Entry 6J0E (X-ray diffraction, 1.60 A resolution); this record covers chains A and B.

# Chain A (and B)
Molecule: Arsenic responsive repressor ArsR
Organism: Corynebacterium glutamicum ATCC 13032
Notes: chain B of this document is another copy of the same molecule, construct and numbering; everything in this record applies to it too
Amino-acid sequence (127 residues; row label = number of the first residue in the row):
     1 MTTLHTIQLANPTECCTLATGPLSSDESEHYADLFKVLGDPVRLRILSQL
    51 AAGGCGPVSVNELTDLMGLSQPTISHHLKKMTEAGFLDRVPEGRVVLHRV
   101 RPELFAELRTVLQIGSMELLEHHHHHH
Unresolved in the structure: 1, 18-19 (chain B: 1-2)
Residues lining bound ligands: arsenic (ARS): Ala51, Gly54, Cys55
From the paper describing this entry:
  - arsenic coordination: Cys15, Cys16, Cys55
  - self-association interface (contacts with another copy of this molecule): Tyr31 to Phe35, Ala106 to Val111
  - conformationally variable residues (order/disorder transition): Leu18 to Thr20

# How chain A and chain B interact
Pairs across the interface (91):
  Ala10(A) - Leu120(B)  hydrophobic
  Cys15(A) - Cys55(B)  hydrogen bond
  Cys16(A) - Ala51(B)  hydrophobic
  Cys16(A) - Cys55(B)  hydrogen bond
  Pro22(A) - Ser48(B)
  Pro22(A) - Gln49(B)
  Pro22(A) - Ala52(B)  hydrophobic
  Leu23(A) - Arg45(B)
  Leu23(A) - Ser48(B)  hydrogen bond (backbone-side chain)
  Ser24(A) - Arg45(B)
  Ser28(A) - Pro41(B)
  Ser28(A) - Leu44(B)
  Ser28(A) - Arg45(B)  hydrogen bond
  Glu29(A) - Pro41(B)
  Tyr31(A) - Leu44(B)  hydrophobic
  Ala32(A) - Gly39(B)
  Ala32(A) - Asp40(B)
  Ala32(A) - Pro41(B)
  Ala32(A) - Leu44(B)
  Phe35(A) - Phe35(B)
  Phe35(A) - Leu38(B)
  Phe35(A) - Gly39(B)
  Lys36(A) - Gly39(B)
  Leu38(A) - Ala32(B)
  Leu38(A) - Phe35(B)
  Leu38(A) - Leu112(B)  hydrophobic
  Gly39(A) - Ala32(B)
  Gly39(A) - Phe35(B)
  Gly39(A) - Lys36(B)
  Asp40(A) - Ala32(B)
  Pro41(A) - Ala32(B)
  Leu44(A) - Ser28(B)
  Leu44(A) - Tyr31(B)  hydrophobic
  Leu44(A) - Ala32(B)
  Ser48(A) - Leu23(B)
  Ser48(A) - Ser24(B)
  Ala51(A) - Cys16(B)
  Ala51(A) - Thr20(B)
  Ala51(A) - Leu23(B)  hydrophobic
  Ala52(A) - Thr20(B)
  Gly54(A) - Pro12(B)
  Gly54(A) - Cys15(B)
  Cys55(A) - Cys15(B)  hydrogen bond
  Cys55(A) - Cys16(B)  hydrogen bond
  Val100(A) - Ile114(B)  hydrophobic
  Pro102(A) - Gln8(B)
  Pro102(A) - Ile114(B)
  Pro102(A) - Ser116(B)
  Phe105(A) - Leu112(B)
  Phe105(A) - Ile114(B)  hydrophobic
  Ala106(A) - Ser116(B)
  Leu108(A) - Leu112(B)  hydrophobic
  Arg109(A) - Thr6(B)
  Arg109(A) - Arg109(B)
  Arg109(A) - Leu112(B)  hydrogen bond (side chain-backbone)
  Arg109(A) - Gln113(B)
  Arg109(A) - Ile114(B)
  Arg109(A) - Ser116(B)  hydrogen bond
  Arg109(A) - Met117(B)
  Arg109(A) - Glu118(B)  salt bridge
  Leu112(A) - Phe105(B)
  Leu112(A) - Leu108(B)  hydrophobic
  Leu112(A) - Arg109(B)  hydrogen bond (backbone-side chain)
  Leu112(A) - Leu112(B)  hydrophobic
  Gln113(A) - Arg109(B)
  Ile114(A) - Val100(B)  hydrophobic
  Ile114(A) - Arg109(B)
  Met117(A) - Arg109(B)
  Leu119(A) - Leu4(B)  hydrophobic
  Leu119(A) - Glu118(B)
  Leu120(A) - Met117(B)  hydrophobic
  Leu120(A) - Leu119(B)
  Leu120(A) - Leu120(B)  hydrogen bond (backbone-backbone)
  Glu121(A) - Leu120(B)
  Glu121(A) - His122(B)  salt bridge
  His122(A) - Leu119(B)
  His122(A) - Leu120(B)  hydrogen bond (backbone-backbone)
  His122(A) - Glu121(B)  salt bridge
  His122(A) - His122(B)  hydrogen bond (backbone-backbone)
  His123(A) - His122(B)
  His123(A) - His124(B)  hydrogen bond
  His124(A) - Glu121(B)  salt bridge
  His124(A) - His122(B)  hydrogen bond (backbone-backbone)
  His124(A) - His123(B)
  His124(A) - His124(B)  hydrogen bond (backbone-backbone)
  His125(A) - His124(B)
  His125(A) - His126(B)  hydrogen bond
  His126(A) - His123(B)  hydrogen bond
  His126(A) - His124(B)  hydrogen bond (backbone-backbone)
  His126(A) - His125(B)
  His126(A) - His126(B)  hydrogen bond (backbone-backbone)
Other interface residues (no listed pair), chain A (46 interface residues in all): Gly21, Ser25, Leu47, Gln49, Gly115, His127
Other interface residues (no listed pair), chain B (48 interface residues in all): Glu29, Leu47, Gly54, Pro102, Gly115

# Overview
Chain A and chain B form an interface of 46 and 48 residues respectively, with 19 hydrogen bonds and 4 salt
bridges. Polar pairs include Arg109(A)-Glu118(B), Glu121(A)-His122(B) and His124(A)-Glu121(B). Bound to chain
A: arsenic. The paper reports arsenic coordination by Cys15(A), Cys16(A) and Cys55(A); conformational
variability at Leu18(A).
Both chains are Arsenic responsive repressor ArsR (Corynebacterium glutamicum ATCC 13032). Entry 6J0E
(Structures of two ArsR As(III)-responsive repressors: implications for the mechanism of derepression) was
determined by X-ray diffraction.
